5ZUD - chains D and E of the 5 polymer chains in the assembly; structure by electron microscopy, 4.90 A resolution (low resolution: residue-level contacts below are approximate; hydrogen-bond / salt-bridge calls are withheld).

[Chain D]
Molecule: R10 antibody light chain
Organism: Mus musculoides
Notes: antibody fragment or engineered binder
Chain sequence (212 residues; row label = number of the first residue in the row):
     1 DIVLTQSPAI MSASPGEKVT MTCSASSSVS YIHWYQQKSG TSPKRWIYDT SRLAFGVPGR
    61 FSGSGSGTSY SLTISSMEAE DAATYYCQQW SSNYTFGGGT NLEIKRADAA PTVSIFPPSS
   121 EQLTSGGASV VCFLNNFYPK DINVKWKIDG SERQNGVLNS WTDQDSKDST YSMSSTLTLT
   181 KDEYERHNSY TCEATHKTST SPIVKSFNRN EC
Cystine bridges: Cys23-Cys87, Cys132-Cys192

[Chain E]
Molecule: R10 antibody heavy chain
Organism: Mus musculoides
Notes: antibody fragment or engineered binder
Chain sequence (220 residues; row label = number of the first residue in the row; note: 1 number in that range is skipped by the numbering (no residue carries it; nothing is unmodelled there)):
     1 EVKLVESGGG SVKPGGSLKL SCAASGFSFS TYGMSWVRQT PEKRLEWVAT ISGGGGYTYY
    61 PDSVKGRFTI SRDNARNILY LQMSSLRSGD TAMYYCARRV TTVAEYYFDY WGQGTTLTVS
   121 SPKTTPPSVY PLAPA
   137 AAQTNSMVTL GCLVKGYFPE PVTVTWNSGS LSSGVHTFPA VLQSDLYTLS SSVTVPSSTW
   197 PSETVTCNVA HPASSTKVDK KIVPR
Unresolved in the structure: 101-105, 137-139
Cystine bridges: Cys22-Cys96, Cys148-Cys203

[Interface between chain D and chain E]
Pairs across the interface (54):
  His33(D) with Tyr106(E)
  Tyr35(D) with Phe108(E); Trp111(E)
  Gln37(D) with Gln39(E); Tyr95(E)
  Ser42(D) with Tyr95(E); Trp111(E); Gly112(E)
  Pro43(D) with Trp111(E)
  Arg45(D) with Asp109(E)
  Tyr86(D) with Gln39(E); Lys43(E); Leu45(E)
  Trp90(D) with Tyr106(E)
  Asn93(D) with Trp47(E)
  Tyr94(D) with Trp47(E)
  Phe96(D) with Leu45(E); Trp111(E)
  Ser114(D) with Thr145(E)
  Phe116(D) with Leu132(E); Ala133(E); Thr145(E)
  Pro117(D) with Ala135(E)
  Ser119(D) with Tyr130(E); Pro131(E)
  Glu121(D) with Pro131(E); Lys216(E)
  Gln122(D) with Tyr130(E); Lys151(E)
  Ser129(D) with Leu149(E); Lys151(E)
  Phe133(D) with Gly147(E); Phe174(E); Ser187(E); Ser188(E)
  Asn135(D) with Thr145(E); His172(E); Phe174(E); Ser188(E)
  Asn136(D) with His172(E)
  Leu158(D) with Val177(E)
  Ser160(D) with Phe174(E); Pro175(E)
  Trp161(D) with Pro175(E)
  Thr162(D) with Thr173(E); Phe174(E)
  Lys167(D) with Ser169(E)
  Ser172(D) with His172(E); Phe174(E)
  Met173(D) with Phe174(E)
  Ser174(D) with Phe174(E); Ser186(E)
  Thr178(D) with Lys151(E)
  Cys212(D) with Arg221(E)
Also at the interface, not in a pair above, chain D (38 interface residues in all): Tyr48, Gly98, Thr112, Val131, Asn159, Asp165, Thr176
Also at the interface, not in a pair above, chain E (40 interface residues in all): Val37, Glu42, Glu46, Pro61, Tyr107, Gln113, Val129, Pro134, Met143, Leu146

[Overview]
38 residues of chain D face 40 of chain E across their interface.
Here chain D is R10 antibody light chain and chain E is R10 antibody heavy chain, both from Mus musculoides.
Entry 5ZUD (Fit R10 Fab coordinates into the cryo-EM of EV71 in complex with D6) was determined by electron
microscopy together with 5ZUF from the same study.
